PDB entry 6VVV | X-ray diffraction, 3.20 A resolution | chains J and D of the 10 polymer chains in the assembly

== Chain J ==
Name: RNA polymerase-binding protein RbpA
From: Mycolicibacterium smegmatis (strain ATCC 700084 / mc(2)155)
UniProtKB: A0QZ11 (RBPA_MYCS2); residue numbers follow UniProt; this construct covers 1-114
Chain sequence (114 residues; row label = number of the first residue in the row):
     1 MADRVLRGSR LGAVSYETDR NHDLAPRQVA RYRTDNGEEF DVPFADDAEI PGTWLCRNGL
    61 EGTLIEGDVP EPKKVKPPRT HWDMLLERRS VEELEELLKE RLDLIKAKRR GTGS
Not modelled in the structure: 1-25, 114

== Chain D ==
Name: DNA-directed RNA polymerase subunit beta'
From: Mycolicibacterium smegmatis (strain ATCC 700084 / mc(2)155)
Notes: EC 2.7.7.6
UniProtKB: A0QS66 (RPOC_MYCS2); residue numbers follow UniProt; this construct covers 1-1317
Chain sequence (1317 residues; each row starts with the number of its first residue):
     1 MLDVNFFDEL RIGLATADDI RNWSYGEVKK PETINYRTLK PEKDGLFCEK IFGPTRDWEC
    61 YCGKYKRVRF KGIICERCGV EVTRAKVRRE RMGHIELAAP VTHIWYFKGV PSRLGYLLDL
   121 APKDLEKIIY FAAYVITSVD DEMRHNELST LEAEMAVEKK AVEDQRDADL EARAQKLEAD
   181 LAELEAEGAK SDVRRKVRDS GEREMRQLRD RAQRELDRLD EIWNTFTKLA PKQLIVDEVL
   241 YRELQDRYGE YFTGAMGAES IKKLIENFDI DAEAESLREV IRSGKGQKKL RALKRLKVVA
   301 AFQQSGNSPM GMVLDAVPVI PPELRPMVQL DGGRFATSDL NDLYRRVINR NNRLKRLIDL
   361 GAPEIIVNNE KRMLQESVDA LFDNGRRGRP VTGPGNRPLK SLSDLLKGKQ GRFRQNLLGK
   421 RVDYSGRSVI VVGPQLKLHQ CGLPKLMALE LFKPFVMKRL VDLNHAQNIK SAKRMVERQR
   481 PQVWDVLEEV IAEHPVLLNR APTLHRLGIQ AFEPQLVEGK AIQLHPLVCE AFNADFDGDQ
   541 MAVHLPLSAE AQAEARILML SSNNILSPAS GKPLAMPRLD MVTGLYYLTT LVEGATGEYQ
   601 AATKDAPEQG VYSSPAEAIM AMDRGALSVR AKIKVRLTEL RPPTDLEAQL FENGWKPGDA
   661 WTAETTLGRV MFNELLPKSY PFVNEQMHKK VQARIINDLA ERFPMIVVAQ TVDKLKDAGF
   721 YWATRSGVTV SMADVLVPPQ KQEILERHEA EADAIERKYQ RGALNHTERN ESLVKIWQDA
   781 TEEVGKALEE FYPADNPIIT IVKSGATGNL TQTRTLAGMK GLVTNPKGEF IPRPIKSSFR
   841 EGLTVLEYFI NTHGARKGLA DTALRTADSG YLTRRLVDVS QDVIVREHDC ETERGINVTL
   901 AERGPDGTLI RDAHVETSAF ARTLATDAVD ANGNVIIERG HDLGDPAIDA LLAAGITTVK
   961 VRSVLTCTSA TGVCAMCYGR SMATGKLVDI GEAVGIVAAQ SIGEPGTQLT MRTFHQGGVT
  1021 GGADIVGGLP RVQELFEARV PRNKAPIADV AGRVRLEESD KFFKITIVPD DGGEEVVYDK
  1081 LSKRQRLRVI THEDGTEGVL SDGDHVEVGD QLMEGAADPH EVLRVQGPRE VQIHLVKEVQ
  1141 EVYRAQGVSI HDKHIEVIVR QMLRRVTIID SGSTEFLPGS LTERAEFEAE NRRVVAEGGE
  1201 PAAGRPVLMG ITKASLATDS WLSAASFQET TRVLTDAAIN CRSDKLNGLK ENVIIGKLIP
  1261 AGTGISRYRN IQVQPTEEAR AAAYTIPSYE DQYYSPDFGQ ATGAAVPLDD YGYSDYR
Not modelled in the structure: 1-2, 808-865, 906-909, 1009-1026, 1091-1097, 1171-1175, 1188-1201, 1283-1317
Ion coordination: Zn2+ site 1: Cys60, Cys62, Cys75, Cys78; Zn2+ site 2: Cys890, Cys967, Cys974, Cys977
UniProt features mapped onto this chain:
  - binding site (Zn(2+)): Cys60, Cys62, Cys75, Cys78, Cys890, Cys967, Cys974, Cys977
  - binding site (Mg(2+)): Asp535, Asp537, Asp539

== How chain J and chain D interact ==
Pairs across the interface - 29 pairs, chain J then chain D:
  Arg27(J) - Gly72(D)  hydrogen bond (side chain-backbone)
  Val42(J) - Ile74(D)  hydrophobic
  Pro43(J) - Ile73(D)
  Pro43(J) - Ile74(D)  hydrogen bond (backbone-backbone)
  Phe44(J) - Ile74(D)
  Phe44(J) - Glu76(D)
  Ala45(J) - Tyr65(D)
  Ala45(J) - Ile73(D)  hydrophobic
  Ala48(J) - Tyr65(D)
  Ala48(J) - Glu76(D)
  Glu49(J) - Glu76(D)
  Pro51(J) - Glu76(D)
  Trp54(J) - Ile74(D)  hydrophobic
  Trp54(J) - Cys75(D)
  Trp54(J) - Glu76(D)
  Trp54(J) - Gly79(D)
  Leu55(J) - Lys43(D)
  Leu55(J) - Asp44(D)
  Leu55(J) - Lys50(D)
  Arg57(J) - Arg21(D)
  Arg57(J) - Asn22(D)
  Arg57(J) - Ser24(D)  hydrogen bond (side chain-backbone)
  Arg57(J) - Tyr25(D)
  Arg57(J) - Gly26(D)
  Arg57(J) - Glu27(D)
  Arg57(J) - His94(D)
  Asn58(J) - Glu27(D)
  Gly59(J) - Glu27(D)
  Gly59(J) - Lys29(D)  hydrogen bond (backbone-side chain)
Also at the interface, not in a pair above, chain D (19 interface residues in all): Lys71

== In short ==
The interface between chain J and chain D involves 13 residues on one side and 19 on the other; the contacts
include 4 hydrogen bonds. Polar pairs include Arg27(J)-Gly72(D), Arg57(J)-Ser24(D) and Gly59(J)-Lys29(D). From
UniProt: 8 Zn2+-binding residues and 3 Mg2+-binding residues on chain D.
Chain J is RNA polymerase-binding protein RbpA and chain D is DNA-directed RNA polymerase subunit beta', both
from Mycolicibacterium smegmatis (strain ATCC 700084 / mc(2)155); the structure, Crystal structure of a
Mycobacterium smegmatis transcription initiation complex with Rifampicin-resistant RNA polymerase, was
determined by X-ray diffraction, deposited together with 6VVS, 6VVT, 6VVX, 6VVY, 6VVZ and 6VW0.
